Entry 4Q0W (X-ray diffraction, 2.10 A resolution); this record covers chains B and D of the 4 polymer chains in the assembly.

[Chain B]
Protein: DNA repair protein RAD2
Organism: Saccharomyces cerevisiae
Notes: EC 3.1.-.-; fragment: Rad2
Reference sequence: P07276 (RAD2_YEAST); the construct lacks a stretch of the UniProt sequence and is renumbered around it, so the offset changes along the chain: 2-93 = UniProt 2-93; 714-731 = UniProt 94-111; 732-986 = UniProt 732-986
Chain sequence (365 residues; row label = number of the first residue in the row; note: 620 numbers in that range are skipped by the numbering (no residue carries them; nothing is unmodelled there)):
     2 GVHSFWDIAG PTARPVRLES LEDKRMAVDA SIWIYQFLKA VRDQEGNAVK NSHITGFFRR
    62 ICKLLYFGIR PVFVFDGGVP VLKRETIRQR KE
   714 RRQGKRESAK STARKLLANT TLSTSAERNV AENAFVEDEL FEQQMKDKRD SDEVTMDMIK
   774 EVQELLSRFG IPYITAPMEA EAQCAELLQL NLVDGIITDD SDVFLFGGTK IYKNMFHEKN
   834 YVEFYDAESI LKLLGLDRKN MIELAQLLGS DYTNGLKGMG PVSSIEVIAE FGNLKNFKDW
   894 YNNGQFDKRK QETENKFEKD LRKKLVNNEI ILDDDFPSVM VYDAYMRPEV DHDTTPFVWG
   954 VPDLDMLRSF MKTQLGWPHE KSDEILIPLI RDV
Disordered / not traced: 40-49, 714-760, 899-904, 986
Bound ions: Ca2+: Glu794, Asp813, Asp815; K+: Leu869, Met872
Curated features (UniProtKB/Swiss-Prot):
  - binding site (Mg(2+)): Asp30, Asp77, Glu792, Glu794, Asp813, Asp815, Asp864
What the authors report for this chain:
  - binding site for the 18-nt DNA strand (chain D): Arg61, His830, Gly871, Gly873, Val875, Ser876
  - binding site for the 18-nt DNA strand: Trp7, Gln37, Lys826, Lys909 to Asn921
  - catalytic residues: Asp30, Asp77, Glu792, Glu794, Asp813, Asp815, Asp864
  - mutagenesis - Y36A, K916A: unchanged catalytic activity
  - mutagenesis - Q37A, R60A, R61A, K909A, K909A/K916A: decreased catalytic activity
  - mutagenesis - N920A: increased catalytic activity

[Chain D]
Molecule: 18-nt DNA strand
Sequence (18 nucleotides; numbered 0 to 17; the number before each row is that of its first residue; numbering starts at 0):
     0 TTAGGTGGAC GGATCATT
Disordered / not traced: 0, 16-17
Bound ions: K+: DC9 (shared with 2 residues of chain A)

[How chain B and chain D interact]
Pairs across the interface - 11 pairs, chain B then chain D:
  Gly2(B) with DG3(D), phosphate contact
  Trp7(B) with DG3(D), sugar contact; DG4(D), phosphate contact
  Ile33(B) with DT1(D), sugar contact
  Tyr36(B) with DT1(D), sugar contact
  Gln37(B) with DT1(D), hydrogen bond to the base
  Asp812(B) with DG3(D), sugar contact
  Lys826(B) with DG4(D), salt bridge to the phosphate
  Asp864(B) with DA2(D), phosphate contact
  Lys916(B) with DA12(D), salt bridge to the phosphate
  Asn920(B) with DG11(D), hydrogen bond to the phosphate
Interface residues without a listed pair, chain B (13 interface residues in all): Lys84, Asp813, Asp913
Interface residues without a listed pair, chain D (7 interface residues in all): DT13

[In short]
The interface between chain B and chain D involves 13 residues on one side and 7 on the other, with 2 hydrogen
bonds and 2 salt bridges. Polar pairs include Gln37(B)-DT1(D), Asn920(B)-DG11(D) and Lys826(B)-DG4(D). The
paper reports catalytic residues Asp30(B), Asp77(B) and Glu792(B) among others; Q37A, R60A and R61A of chain
B, among others, reduce catalytic activity; 8 substitutions were tested in all.
Chain B is DNA repair protein RAD2 (Saccharomyces cerevisiae) and chain D is an 18-nt DNA strand; the
structure, he catalytic core of Rad2 in complex with DNA substrate (complex II), was determined by X-ray
diffraction together with 4Q0R, 4Q0Z and 4Q10 from the same study.
